5B80 - chains A and B; structure by X-ray diffraction, 1.70 A resolution.

== Chain A (and B) ==
Molecule: Uncharacterized protein TM_0416
Source organism: Thermotoga maritima MSB8
Notes: chain B of this document is another copy of the same molecule, construct and numbering; everything in this record applies to it too
UniProtKB: Q9WYP7 (Y416_THEMA); numbering as in UniProt (aligned over 1-270)
Amino-acid sequence (290 residues; numbered -19 to 270; the number before each row is that of its first residue; numbers below 1 keep their minus sign (Met-19 is residue -19)):
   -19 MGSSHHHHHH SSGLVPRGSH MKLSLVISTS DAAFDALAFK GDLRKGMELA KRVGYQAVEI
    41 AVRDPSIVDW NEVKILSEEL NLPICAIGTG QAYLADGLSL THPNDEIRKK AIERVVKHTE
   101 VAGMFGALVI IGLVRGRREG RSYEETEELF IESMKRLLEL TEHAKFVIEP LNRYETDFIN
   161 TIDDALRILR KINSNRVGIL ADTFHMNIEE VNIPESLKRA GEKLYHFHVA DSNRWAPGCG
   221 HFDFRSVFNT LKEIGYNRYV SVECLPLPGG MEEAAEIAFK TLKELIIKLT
Disordered / not traced: -19 to 0, 270 (chain B: -19 to 0, 269-270)
Sequence notes: expression tag (-19 to 0)
Metal / ion sites: Cu ion: Glu149, Asp182, His208, Glu243
Ligand contacts:
  - 1PG (2-(2-{2-[2-(2-methoxy-ethoxy)-ethoxy]-ethoxy}-ethoxy)-ethanol), molecule 1: Met1, Leu3, Gly34, Gln36, Phe259, Lys263, Ile266, Ile267
  - 1PG, molecule 2: Glu93, Val96, Glu139, Leu140
  - 1PG, molecule 3: Gly106, Leu108, Lys145, Asn175, Tyr205, Arg238
Reported in the primary citation:
  - conformationally variable residues: Arg214, Glu243
  - catalytic residues: Glu149, Glu243 (proposed by the authors, not directly observed)

== Chain A / chain B interface ==
Residue-residue contacts (20; chain A residue first):
  Glu86(A) with Glu142(B); His143(B), salt bridge
  Lys89(A) with His143(B)
  Glu93(A) with His143(B), salt bridge
  Val96(A) with Asn175(B)
  Lys97(A) with Asn175(B)
  Glu100(A) with Asn175(B), hydrogen bond
  Leu138(A) with Asn237(B), hydrogen bond (backbone-side chain)
  Leu140(A) with Lys145(B); Arg238(B), hydrogen bond (backbone-side chain)
  Thr141(A) with Asn237(B), hydrogen bond (backbone-side chain)
  Glu142(A) with Glu202(B); Ile234(B); Gly235(B); Tyr236(B); Asn237(B); Arg238(B), salt bridge
  His143(A) with Glu202(B); Ile234(B), hydrogen bond (side chain-backbone)
  Arg176(A) with Asn237(B)
Also at the interface, not in a pair above, chain A (14 interface residues in all): Lys90, Glu139
Also at the interface, not in a pair above, chain B (13 interface residues in all): Lys2, Gly201, Leu204

== Overview ==
14 residues of chain A face 13 of chain B across their interface; the contacts include 5 hydrogen bonds and 3
salt bridges. Polar pairs include Glu86(A)-His143(B), Glu93(A)-His143(B) and Glu142(A)-Arg238(B). Bound to
chain A: 3 copies of compound 1PG. From the paper: catalytic residues Glu149(A) and Glu243(A); conformational
variability at Arg214(A) and Glu243(A).
Chain A and chain B are both Uncharacterized protein TM_0416 (Thermotoga maritima MSB8); the structure,
Crystal Structure of Hyperthermophilic Thermotoga maritima L-Ketose-3-Epimerase with Cu2+, was determined by
X-ray diffraction together with 5B7Y, 5B7Z, 5H1W and 5H6H from the same study.
